7M19 - chains A and B of the 6 polymer chains in the assembly; structure by electron microscopy, 3.69 A resolution.

# Chain A (and B)
Protein: Volume-regulated anion channel subunit LRRC8A
Organism: Mus musculus
Notes: chain B of this document is another copy of the same molecule, construct and numbering; everything in this record applies to it too
Reference sequence: Q80WG5 (LRC8A_MOUSE); residues 1-810 here = UniProt positions 1-810
Amino-acid sequence (819 residues; numbered 1 to 819; the number before each row is that of its first residue):
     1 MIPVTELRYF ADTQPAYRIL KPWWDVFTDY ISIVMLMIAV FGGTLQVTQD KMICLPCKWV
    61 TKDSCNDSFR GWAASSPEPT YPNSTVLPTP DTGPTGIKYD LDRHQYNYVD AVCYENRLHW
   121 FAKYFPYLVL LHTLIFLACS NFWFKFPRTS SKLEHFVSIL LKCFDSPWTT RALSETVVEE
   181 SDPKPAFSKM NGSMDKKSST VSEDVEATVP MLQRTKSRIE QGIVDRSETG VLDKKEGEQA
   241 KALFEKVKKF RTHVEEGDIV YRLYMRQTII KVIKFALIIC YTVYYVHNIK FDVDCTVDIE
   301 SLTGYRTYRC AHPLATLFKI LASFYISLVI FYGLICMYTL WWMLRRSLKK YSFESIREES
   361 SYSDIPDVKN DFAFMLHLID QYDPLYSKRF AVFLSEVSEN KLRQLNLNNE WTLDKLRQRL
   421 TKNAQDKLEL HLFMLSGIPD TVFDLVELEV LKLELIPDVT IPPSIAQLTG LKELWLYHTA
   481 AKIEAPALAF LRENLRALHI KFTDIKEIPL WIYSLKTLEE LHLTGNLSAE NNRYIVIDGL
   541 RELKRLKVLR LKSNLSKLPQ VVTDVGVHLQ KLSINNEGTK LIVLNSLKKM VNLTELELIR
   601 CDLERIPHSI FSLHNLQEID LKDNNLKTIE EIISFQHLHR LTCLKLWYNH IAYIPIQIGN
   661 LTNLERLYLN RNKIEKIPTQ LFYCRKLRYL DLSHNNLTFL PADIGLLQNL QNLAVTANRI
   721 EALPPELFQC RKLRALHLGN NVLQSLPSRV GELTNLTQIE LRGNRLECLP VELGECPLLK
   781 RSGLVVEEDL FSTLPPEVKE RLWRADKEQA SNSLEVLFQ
Not modelled in the structure: 1-14, 69-91, 175-232, 409-819
Disulfide bonds: Cys54-Cys310, Cys57-Cys65, Cys113-Cys295
Differences from the reference sequence: expression tag (811-819)
UniProt features mapped onto this chain:
  - motif: Leu706, Leu707 (Di-leucine motif)
  - site: Arg103 (Required for anion selectivity)
  - modified residue: Met1 (N-acetylmethionine), Thr200 (Phosphothreonine), Ser202 (Phosphoserine), Thr215 (Phosphothreonine), Ser217 (Phosphoserine)
  - glycosylation (N-linked (GlcNAc...) asparagine): Asn66, Asn83
  - natural variant: Phe443 to Ala810 (deletion: In ebo)
  - mutagenesis: Val40 (V40D: Abolishes activity in hypotonic solution), Thr44 (T44D: Abolishes activity in hypotonic solution), Val47 (V47D: Abolishes activity in hypotonic solution; V47K/N: Impairs activity in hypotonic solution), Thr48 (T48D: Abolishes activity in hypotonic solution; T48W/Y/K/N: Impairs activity in hypotonic solution), Arg103 (R103A: No effect on anion channel activity. Impairs channel selectivity, so that the channel is also permeable to Na(+) ions)
Reported in the primary citation:
  - binding site for the ligand YNJ: Arg103
  - binding site for the ligand YNJ: Leu101, Asp102 (from molecular simulation)
  - mutagenesis - R103E (from 3.9 to 6.0 uM): decreased binding to SN-401

# Chain A / chain B interface
Residue-residue contacts (48; chain A residue first):
  Val47(A) - Phe41(B)  hydrophobic
  Val47(A) - Leu45(B)  hydrophobic
  Val47(A) - Gln49(B)
  Lys58(A) - Pro94(B)  hydrogen bond (side chain-backbone)
  Tyr99(A) - Gly96(B)  hydrogen bond (backbone-backbone)
  Asp100(A) - Gly96(B)
  Asp100(A) - Ile97(B)
  Asp100(A) - Lys98(B)  salt bridge
  Leu101(A) - Gly96(B)
  Asp102(A) - Leu101(B)
  Asp102(A) - Tyr106(B)  hydrogen bond
  Arg103(A) - Arg103(B)
  His104(A) - Ile53(B)
  His104(A) - Cys54(B)  hydrogen bond (side chain-backbone)
  His104(A) - Leu55(B)
  His104(A) - Tyr106(B)
  His104(A) - Asp110(B)  salt bridge
  Gln105(A) - Leu55(B)
  Gln105(A) - Ile97(B)  hydrogen bond (side chain-backbone)
  Gln105(A) - Tyr99(B)
  Tyr108(A) - Ile53(B)  hydrophobic
  Tyr108(A) - Leu55(B)  hydrophobic
  Tyr108(A) - Ala311(B)  hydrophobic
  Ala111(A) - Phe291(B)
  Glu115(A) - Phe291(B)
  Glu115(A) - Thr316(B)
  Tyr124(A) - Thr316(B)
  Tyr127(A) - Phe41(B)  hydrophobic
  Phe142(A) - Phe27(B)  hydrophobic
  Lys145(A) - Tyr30(B)
  Pro147(A) - Trp23(B)
  Pro147(A) - Tyr382(B)  hydrophobic
  His253(A) - Leu385(B)
  Glu300(A) - Ile97(B)
  Ser301(A) - Trp59(B)
  Ser301(A) - Asp67(B)
  Ser301(A) - Ser68(B)  hydrogen bond (side chain-backbone)
  Ser301(A) - Ile97(B)
  Ser301(A) - Tyr99(B)  hydrogen bond (backbone-side chain)
  Leu302(A) - Leu55(B)  hydrophobic
  Leu302(A) - Tyr99(B)  hydrogen bond (backbone-side chain)
  Thr303(A) - Gly96(B)
  Thr303(A) - Ile97(B)  hydrogen bond (backbone-backbone)
  Gly304(A) - Thr95(B)
  Gly304(A) - Ile97(B)
  Tyr305(A) - Pro94(B)
  Tyr305(A) - Thr95(B)
  Tyr305(A) - Gly96(B)  hydrogen bond (side chain-backbone)
Other interface residues (no listed pair), chain A (31 interface residues in all): Asn107, Val112, Leu131, Leu134, Phe146, Ser151, Lys249
Other interface residues (no listed pair), chain B (35 interface residues in all): Met37, Cys57, Thr170, Arg309, Cys310, Leu317, Phe324, Asp383

# Summary
Chain A and chain B form an interface of 31 and 35 residues respectively; the contacts include 10 hydrogen
bonds and 2 salt bridges. Polar contacts include Asp100(A)-Lys98(B), His104(A)-Asp110(B) and
Lys58(A)-Pro94(B). From the paper: a binding site for the ligand YNJ at Arg103(A), Leu101(A) and Asp102(A);
R103E of chain A reduces binding to SN-401.
Both chains are Volume-regulated anion channel subunit LRRC8A (Mus musculus). Entry 7M19 (SN-407-LRRC8A in
MSP1E3D1 lipid nanodiscs (Pose-2)) was determined by electron microscopy, deposited together with 7M17.
